Entry 4WTK (X-ray diffraction, 2.50 A resolution); this record covers chains T and A of the 3 polymer chains in the assembly.

# Chain T
Molecule: RNA template agcc
Sequence (4 nucleotides; numbered 1 to 4; the number before each row is that of its first residue):
     1 AGCC

# Chain A
Molecule: RNA-directed RNA polymerase
Source organism: Hepatitis C virus JFH-1
Notes: EC 2.7.7.48
UniProtKB: Q99IB8 (POLG_HCVJF); residues 1-570 here correspond to UniProt positions 2443-3012 (UniProt number = residue number + 2442)
Amino-acid sequence (580 residues; row label = number of the first residue in the row; numbers below 1 keep their minus sign (Met-1 is residue -1)):
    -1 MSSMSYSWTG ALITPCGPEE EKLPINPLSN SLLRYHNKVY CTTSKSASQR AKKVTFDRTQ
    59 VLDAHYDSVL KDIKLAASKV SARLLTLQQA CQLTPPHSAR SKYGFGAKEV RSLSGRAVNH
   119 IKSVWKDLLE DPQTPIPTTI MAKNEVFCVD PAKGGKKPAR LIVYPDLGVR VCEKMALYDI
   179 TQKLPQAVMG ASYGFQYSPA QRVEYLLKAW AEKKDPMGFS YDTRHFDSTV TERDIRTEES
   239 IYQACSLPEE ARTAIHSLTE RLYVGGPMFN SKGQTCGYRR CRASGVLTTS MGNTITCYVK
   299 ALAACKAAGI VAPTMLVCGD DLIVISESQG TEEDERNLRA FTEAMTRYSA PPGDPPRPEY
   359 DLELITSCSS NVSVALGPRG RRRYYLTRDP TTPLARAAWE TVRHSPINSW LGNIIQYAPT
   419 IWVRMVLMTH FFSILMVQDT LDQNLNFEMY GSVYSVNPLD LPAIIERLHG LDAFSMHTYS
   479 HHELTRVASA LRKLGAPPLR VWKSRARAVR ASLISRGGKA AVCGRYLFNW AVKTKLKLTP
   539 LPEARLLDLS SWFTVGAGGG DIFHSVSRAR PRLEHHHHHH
Disordered / not traced: -1, 553-578
Sequence notes: expression tag (-1 to 0, 571-578); engineered mutation Gly15 (Ser2457 in Q99IB8), Gln86 (Glu2528 in Q99IB8), Gln87 (Glu2529 in Q99IB8), His223 (Cys2665 in Q99IB8), Ile321 (Val2763 in Q99IB8)
Metal / ion sites: Mn2+ site 1: Asp220, Asp318, Asp319 (together with CDP) (shared with 1 residue of chain P); Mn2+ site 2: Asp220, Thr221, Asp318 (together with CDP); Mn2+ site 3: Glu237, His254
Small-molecule neighbours:
  - B3P (2-[3-(2-hydroxy-1,1-dihydroxymethyl-ethylamino)-propylamino]-2-hydroxymethyl-propane-1,3-diol): Trp208, Ala209, Lys211, Lys212, Pro214, Tyr358
  - CDP (cytidine-5'-diphosphate): Arg48, Lys141, Arg158, Asp220, Thr221, Arg222, His223, Phe224, Asp225, Ser282, Thr287, Asn291, Asp318, Asp319
  - PG6 (1-(2-methoxy-ethoxy)-2-{2-[2-(2-methoxy-ethoxy]-ethoxy}-ethane): Lys100, Tyr101, Pro135, Thr136, Thr137, Asp164, Phe267, Asn268, Ser269, Gly271

# Chain T / chain A interface
Contacting residue pairs - 23 pairs, chain T then chain A:
  A1(T) with Ala97(A), phosphate contact
  G2(T) with Ser96(A), phosphate contact; Ala97(A), hydrogen bond to the phosphate; Met139(A), base contact; Lys141(A), hydrogen bond to the base; Ile160(A), base contact; Tyr162(A), sugar contact; Arg168(A), hydrogen bond to the phosphate; Ser282(A), base contact; Gly283(A), hydrogen bond to the sugar
  C3(T) with Pro93(A), phosphate contact; Ser96(A), hydrogen bond to the phosphate; Arg168(A), salt bridge to the phosphate; Lys172(A), hydrogen bond to the phosphate; Gly283(A), sugar contact; Val284(A), sugar contact; Leu285(A), hydrogen bond to the sugar; Ser288(A), base contact
  C4(T) with Lys172(A), salt bridge to the phosphate; Leu285(A), phosphate contact; Ser288(A), hydrogen bond to the base; Tyr448(A), base contact; Gly449(A), base contact
Also at the interface, not in a pair above, chain A (20 interface residues in all): His95, Tyr176, Thr179, Thr287

# Overview
Chain T and chain A form an interface of 4 and 20 residues respectively; the contacts include 8 hydrogen bonds
and 2 salt bridges. Polar contacts include G2(T)-Lys141(A), C4(T)-Ser288(A) and G2(T)-Gly283(A). Chain A binds
CDP, compound PG6 and compound B3P.
Here chain T is RNA template agcc and chain A is RNA-directed RNA polymerase (Hepatitis C virus JFH-1). Entry
4WTK (Crystal structure of hcv NS5B genotype 2A jfh-1 isolate with S15G E86Q E87Q C223H V321I mutations ...)
was determined by X-ray diffraction (same publication as 4WTA, 4WTC, 4WTD, 4WTF, 4WTG, 4WTI and 3 further
entries).
